3QNG - chain A; structure by X-ray diffraction, 1.55 A resolution.

Chain A:
Protein: Lysozyme C
From: Gallus gallus
Notes: EC 3.2.1.17
UniProtKB: P00698 (LYSC_CHICK); residues 1-129 here correspond to UniProt positions 19-147 (UniProt number = residue number + 18)
Chain sequence (129 residues; each row starts with the number of its first residue):
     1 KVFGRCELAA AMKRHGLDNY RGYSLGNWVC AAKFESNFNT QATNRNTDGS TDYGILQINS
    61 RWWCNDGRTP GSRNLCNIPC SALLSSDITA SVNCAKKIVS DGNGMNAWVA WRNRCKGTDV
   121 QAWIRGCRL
Disulfide bonds: Cys6-Cys127, Cys30-Cys115, Cys64-Cys80, Cys76-Cys94
Bound ions: Tricarbonyl (L-serine) rhenium(I) Re near His15 (its only coordinating residue here); Na+: Ser60, Cys64, Ser72, Arg73
Residues lining bound ligands: Tricarbonyl (L-serine) rhenium(I) (REJ): Ala11, Arg14, His15, Ser86, Asp87, Ile88, Thr89
UniProt features mapped onto this chain:
  - active site: Glu35, Asp52
  - binding site (substrate): Asp101
From the paper describing this entry:
  - Tricarbonyl (L-serine) rhenium(I) coordination: His15
  - binding site for Tricarbonyl (L-serine) rhenium(I): Thr89

Overview:
Bound to chain A: Tricarbonyl (L-serine) rhenium(I). Ser60, Cys64, Ser72 and Arg73 form the Na+ site. Curated
annotation (UniProt) lists active-site residues Glu35 and Asp52 and substrate-binding residue Asp101. The
paper reports a binding site for Tricarbonyl (L-serine) rhenium(I) at Thr89; Tricarbonyl (L-serine) rhenium(I)
coordination by His15.
Chain A is Lysozyme C (Gallus gallus); the structure, Crystal Structure Analysis of Lysozyme-bound
fac-[Re(CO)3(L-serine)], was determined by X-ray diffraction, deposited together with 3QE8.
